8U13 - chains D and J of the 11 polymer chains in the assembly; structure by electron microscopy, 3.80 A resolution.

# Chain D
Name: Histone H2B type 1-C/E/F/G/I
Organism: Homo sapiens
UniProt: P62807 (H2B1C_HUMAN); residues 0-123 here correspond to UniProt positions 1-124 (UniProt number = residue number + 1)
Amino-acid sequence (128 residues; numbered -4 to 123; the number before each row is that of its first residue; numbers below 1 keep their minus sign (Gly-4 is residue -4)):
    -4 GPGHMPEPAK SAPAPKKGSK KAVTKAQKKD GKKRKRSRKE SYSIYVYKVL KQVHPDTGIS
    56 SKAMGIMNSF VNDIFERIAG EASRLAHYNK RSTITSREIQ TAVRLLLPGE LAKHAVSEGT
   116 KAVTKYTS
Not modelled in the structure: -4 to 28
Construct notes: expression tag (-4 to -1); conflict Ile39 (Val40 in P62807)
UniProt features mapped onto this chain:
  - modified residue: Pro1 (N-acetylproline), Glu2 (ADP-ribosyl glutamic acid), Lys5 (N6-(2-hydroxyisobutyryl)lysine), Ser6 (ADP-ribosylserine), Lys11 (N6-(beta-hydroxybutyryl)lysine), Lys12 (N6-(2-hydroxyisobutyryl)lysine), Ser14 (Phosphoserine), Lys15 (N6-acetyllysine), Lys16 (N6-(beta-hydroxybutyryl)lysine), Lys20 (N6-(2-hydroxyisobutyryl)lysine), Lys23 (N6-(2-hydroxyisobutyryl)lysine), Lys24 (N6-(2-hydroxyisobutyryl)lysine), Lys34 (N6-(2-hydroxyisobutyryl)lysine), Glu35 (PolyADP-ribosyl glutamic acid), Ser36 (Phosphoserine), Lys43 (N6-(2-hydroxyisobutyryl)lysine), Lys46 (N6-(2-hydroxyisobutyryl)lysine), Lys57 (N6,N6-dimethyllysine), Arg79 (Dimethylated arginine), Lys85 (N6,N6,N6-trimethyllysine) and 6 more in UniProt
  - glycosylation: Ser112 (O-linked (GlcNAc) serine)
  - cross-link (Glycyl lysine isopeptide (Lys-Gly)): Lys5 (interchain with G-Cter in SUMO2), Lys20 (interchain with G-Cter in SUMO2), Lys34 (interchain with G-Cter in ubiquitin), Lys120 (interchain with G-Cter in ubiquitin)

# Chain J
Molecule: 147-nt DNA strand
Organism: Homo sapiens
Sequence (147 nucleotides; numbered -73 to 73; the number before each row is that of its first residue; numbers below 1 keep their minus sign (DA-73 is residue -73)):
   -73 ATCGGATGTA TATATCTGAC ACGTGCCTGG AGACTAGGGA GTAATCCCCT TGGCGGTTAA
   -13 AACGCGGGGG ACAGCGCGTA CGTGCGTTTA AGCGGTGCTA GAGCTGTCTA CGACCAATTG
    47 AGCGGCCTCG GCACCGGGAT TCTCGAT
Not modelled in the structure: -73

# How chain D and chain J interact
Contacting residue pairs (12):
  Arg29(D) - DT-29(J)  base contact
  Arg31(D) - DG51(J)  phosphate contact
  Arg33(D) - DC49(J)  hydrogen bond to the phosphate
  Arg33(D) - DG50(J)  sugar contact
  Lys34(D) - DC49(J)  sugar contact
  Lys34(D) - DG50(J)  hydrogen bond to the phosphate
  Glu35(D) - DC49(J)  phosphate contact
  Ser36(D) - DC49(J)  phosphate contact
  Ile39(D) - DG48(J)  phosphate contact
  Ile39(D) - DC49(J)  phosphate contact
  Tyr40(D) - DG48(J)  hydrogen bond to the phosphate
  Lys43(D) - DG48(J)  salt bridge to the phosphate
Other interface residues (no listed pair), chain D (11 interface residues in all): Lys30, Ser32
Other interface residues (no listed pair), chain J (6 interface residues in all): DC-28

# Overview
11 residues of chain D face 6 of chain J across their interface, with 3 hydrogen bonds and 1 salt bridge.
Polar pairs include Arg33(D)-DC49(J), Lys34(D)-DG50(J) and Tyr40(D)-DG48(J).
Here chain D is Histone H2B type 1-C/E/F/G/I and chain J is a 147-nt DNA strand, both from Homo sapiens. Entry
8U13 (Cryo-EM structure of the human nucleosome core particle ubiquitylated at histone H2A lysine 15 in
complex ...) was determined by electron microscopy, deposited together with 8SMW, 8SMX, 8SMY, 8SMZ, 8SN0, 8SN1
and 3 further entries.
